8CF0 - chain A; structure by X-ray diffraction, 1.76 A resolution.

[Chain A]
Molecule: DNA cross-link repair 1A protein
From: Homo sapiens
Notes: EC 3.5.2.6
UniProtKB: Q6PJP8 (DCR1A_HUMAN); numbering as in UniProt (aligned over 696-1040)
Amino-acid sequence (345 residues; numbered 696 to 1040; the number before each row is that of its first residue):
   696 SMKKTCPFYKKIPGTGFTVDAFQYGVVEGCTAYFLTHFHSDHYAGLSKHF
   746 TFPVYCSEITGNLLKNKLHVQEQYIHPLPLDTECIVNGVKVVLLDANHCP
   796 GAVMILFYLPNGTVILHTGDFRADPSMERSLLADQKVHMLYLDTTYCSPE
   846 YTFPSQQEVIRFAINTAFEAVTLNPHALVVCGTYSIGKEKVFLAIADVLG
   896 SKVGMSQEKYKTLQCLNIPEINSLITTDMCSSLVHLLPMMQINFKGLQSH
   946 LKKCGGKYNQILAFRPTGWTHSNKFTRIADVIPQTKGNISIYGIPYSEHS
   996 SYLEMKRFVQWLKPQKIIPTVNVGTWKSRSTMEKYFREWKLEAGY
Not modelled in the structure: 696-699
Differences from the reference sequence: conflict Met697 (Arg in Q6PJP8)
Bound ions: Ni2+: His732, His734, His793, Asp815 (together with UF3)
Ligand contacts: UF3 (9-chloranyl-1,4-dihydropyrazino[2,3-c]quinoline-2,3-dione): His732, His734, Asp736, His737, His793, Asp815, Tyr841, His994
Curated features (UniProtKB/Swiss-Prot):
  - mutagenesis: Asp838 (D838N: Impaired nuclear focus formation, reduced interaction with PIAS and increased sensitivity to cisplatin), His994 (H994A: Impaired nuclear focus formation, reduced interaction with PIAS and increased sensitivity to cisplatin)
What the authors report for this chain:
  - Ni2+ coordination: His732, His734, Asp815
  - binding site for UF3: Tyr841, His994

[Summary]
Bound to chain A: compound UF3. The Ni2+ site is built by His732, His734, His793 and Asp815. Curated
annotation (UniProt) lists 2 mutagenesis sites. The paper reports a binding site for UF3 at Tyr841 and His994;
Ni2+ coordination by His732, His734 and Asp815.
Chain A is DNA cross-link repair 1A protein (Homo sapiens); the structure, Crystal structure of human DNA
cross-link repair 1A in complex with quinoxalinedione inhibitor H2, was determined by X-ray diffraction (same
publication as 8CEW, 8CG9, 8C8B, 8C8D and 8C8S).
